PDB entry 6W36 | X-ray diffraction, 2.85 A resolution | chain A

Chain A:
Name: Terminal nucleotidyltransferase 5C
From: Homo sapiens
Notes: EC 2.7.7.19
UniProtKB: Q5VWP2 (TET5C_HUMAN); residues 14-358 here = UniProt positions 14-358
Chain sequence (347 residues; row label = number of the first residue in the row):
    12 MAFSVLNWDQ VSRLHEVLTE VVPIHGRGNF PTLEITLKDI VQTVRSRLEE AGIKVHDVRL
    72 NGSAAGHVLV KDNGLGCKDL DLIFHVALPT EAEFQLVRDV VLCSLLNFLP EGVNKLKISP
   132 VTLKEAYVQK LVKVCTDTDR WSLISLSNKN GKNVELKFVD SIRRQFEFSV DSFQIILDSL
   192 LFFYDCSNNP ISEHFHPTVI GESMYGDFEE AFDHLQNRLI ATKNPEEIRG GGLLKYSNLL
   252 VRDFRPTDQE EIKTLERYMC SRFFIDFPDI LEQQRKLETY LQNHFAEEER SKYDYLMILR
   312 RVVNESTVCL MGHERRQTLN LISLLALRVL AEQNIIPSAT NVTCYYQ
Disordered / not traced: 12-13, 121-123, 161-162, 344-358
Construct notes: expression tag (12-13)
UniProt features mapped onto this chain:
  - mutagenesis: Asp90 to Asp92 (Loss of poly(a) polymerase activity), Lys144 (K144P: Decreases substantially the interaction with PLK4. Weakens binding to PLK4; when associated with E-230 and E-321. Abolishes the inhibitory effect of TENT5C on the cell viability ...), Cys146 (C146P: Decreases substantially the interaction with PLK4. Weakens binding to PLK4; when associated with E-230 and E-321), Glu166 (E166Q: Does not affect colocalization with PLK4 in centrosome. Increases cell viability), Cys320 (C320E: Slightly decreases the binding to PLK4; when associated with E-321. Abolishes the inhibitory effect of TENT5C on the cell viability; when associated with P-144 and E-321), Leu321 (L321E: Slightly decreases the binding to PLK4; when associated with E-320. Abolishes the inhibitory effect of TENT5C on the cell viability; when associated with P-144 and E-320)
From the paper describing this entry:
  - catalytic residues: Asp90, Asp92, Glu166 (proposed by the authors, not directly observed)

Summary:
From UniProt: 8 mutagenesis sites. The paper reports catalytic residues Asp90, Asp92 and Glu166.
Chain A is Terminal nucleotidyltransferase 5C (Homo sapiens); the structure, Crystal structure of FAM46C, was
determined by X-ray diffraction, deposited together with 6W38, 6W3I and 6W3J.
